8XBF - chains E and G of the 7 polymer chains in the assembly; structure by electron microscopy, 3.60 A resolution.

Chain E (and G):
Molecule: O5C2, light chain
Source organism: Homo sapiens
Notes: chain G of this document is another copy of the same molecule, construct and numbering; everything in this record applies to it too
Sequence (109 residues; each row starts with the number of its first residue):
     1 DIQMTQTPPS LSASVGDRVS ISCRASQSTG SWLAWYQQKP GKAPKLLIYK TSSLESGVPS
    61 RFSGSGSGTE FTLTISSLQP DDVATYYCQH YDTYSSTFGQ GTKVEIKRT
Disulfide bonds: C23-C88

How chain E and chain G interact:
Residue-residue contacts - 4 pairs, chain E then chain G:
  R18(E) - S53(G)  hydrogen bond
  R18(E) - L54(G)
  S22(E) - S60(G)  hydrogen bond
  R24(E) - S60(G)
Also at the interface, not in a pair above, chain E (4 interface residues in all): K107
Also at the interface, not in a pair above, chain G (4 interface residues in all): S52

In short:
Chain E and chain G each contribute 4 residues to their interface, with 2 hydrogen bonds. Polar pairs include
R18(E)-S53(G) and S22(E)-S60(G).
Both chains are O5C2, light chain (Homo sapiens). Entry 8XBF (Cryo-EM structure of SARS-CoV-2 S-BQ.1 in
complex with antibody O5C2) was determined by electron microscopy, deposited together with 8XAL.
